9IHE - chains B and J of the 14 polymer chains in the assembly; structure by electron microscopy, 2.95 A resolution.

== Chain B ==
Protein: Histone H4
Organism: Xenopus laevis
UniProt: P62799 (H4_XENLA); residues 16-102 here correspond to UniProt positions 17-103 (UniProt number = residue number + 1)
Amino-acid sequence (87 residues; row label = number of the first residue in the row):
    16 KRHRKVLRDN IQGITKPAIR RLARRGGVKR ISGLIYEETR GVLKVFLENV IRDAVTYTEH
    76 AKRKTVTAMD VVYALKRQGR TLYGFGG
Unresolved in the structure: 16-22, 102
Curated features (UniProtKB/Swiss-Prot):
  - DNA-binding region: Lys16 to Lys20
  - modified residue: Lys16 (N6-(2-hydroxyisobutyryl)lysine), Lys20 (N6,N6,N6-trimethyllysine), Lys31 (N6-(2-hydroxyisobutyryl)lysine), Lys44 (N6-(2-hydroxyisobutyryl)lysine), Ser47 (Phosphoserine), Tyr51 (Phosphotyrosine), Lys59 (N6-(2-hydroxyisobutyryl)lysine), Lys77 (N6-(2-hydroxyisobutyryl)lysine), Lys79 (N6-(2-hydroxyisobutyryl)lysine), Tyr88 (Phosphotyrosine), Lys91 (N6-(2-hydroxyisobutyryl)lysine)
  - cross-link (Glycyl lysine isopeptide (Lys-Gly)): Lys31 (interchain with G-Cter in UFM1), Lys91 (interchain with G-Cter in ubiquitin)

== Chain J ==
Molecule: Widom-601 DNA
Sequence (147 nucleotides; row label = number of the first residue in the row; numbers below 1 keep their minus sign (DA-73 is residue -73)):
   -73 ATCGAGAATC CCGGTGCCGA GGCCGCTCAA TTGGTCGTAG ACAGCTCTAG CACCGCTTAA
   -13 ACGCACGTAC GCGCTGTCCC CCGCGTTTTA ACCGCCAAGG GGATTACTCC CTAGTCTCCA
    47 GGCACGTGTC AGATATATAC ATCCGAT
Unresolved in the structure: -73, 73

== Interface between chain B and chain J ==
Pairs across the interface (12):
  Arg35(B) - DC8(J)  salt bridge to the phosphate
  Arg39(B) - DC8(J)  salt bridge to the phosphate
  Arg45(B) - DC7(J)  sugar contact
  Arg45(B) - DC8(J)  phosphate contact
  Ile46(B) - DC7(J)  sugar contact
  Ile46(B) - DC8(J)  hydrogen bond to the phosphate
  Ser47(B) - DC7(J)  phosphate contact
  Gly48(B) - DC7(J)  phosphate contact
  Arg78(B) - DG28(J)  phosphate contact
  Lys79(B) - DG27(J)  phosphate contact
  Lys79(B) - DG28(J)  hydrogen bond to the phosphate
  Thr80(B) - DG28(J)  hydrogen bond to the phosphate
Other interface residues (no listed pair), chain B (10 interface residues in all): Lys44

== Overview ==
10 residues of chain B and 4 residues of chain J are in contact, with 3 hydrogen bonds and 2 salt bridges.
Polar pairs include Ile46(B)-DC8(J), Lys79(B)-DG28(J) and Thr80(B)-DG28(J). From UniProt: a DNA-binding region
on chain B.
Here chain B is Histone H4 (Xenopus laevis) and chain J is Widom-601 DNA. Entry 9IHE (Nucleosome core particle
bound by two molecules of DTT-reduced native monomeric myeloperoxidase) was determined by electron microscopy
together with 9GEN, 9GEO, 9GEP, 9GEQ, 9GER, 9IHD and 9IHF from the same study.
